Entry 6RE9 (electron microscopy, 3.90 A resolution); this record covers chains 4 and 7 of the 31 polymer chains in the assembly.

# Chain 4
Molecule: Mitochondrial ATP synthase associated protein ASA4
Source organism: Polytomella sp. Pringsheim 198.80
UniProt: D7NIZ2 (D7NIZ2_9CHLO); residue numbers follow UniProt; this construct covers 1-294
Sequence (294 residues; row label = number of the first residue in the row):
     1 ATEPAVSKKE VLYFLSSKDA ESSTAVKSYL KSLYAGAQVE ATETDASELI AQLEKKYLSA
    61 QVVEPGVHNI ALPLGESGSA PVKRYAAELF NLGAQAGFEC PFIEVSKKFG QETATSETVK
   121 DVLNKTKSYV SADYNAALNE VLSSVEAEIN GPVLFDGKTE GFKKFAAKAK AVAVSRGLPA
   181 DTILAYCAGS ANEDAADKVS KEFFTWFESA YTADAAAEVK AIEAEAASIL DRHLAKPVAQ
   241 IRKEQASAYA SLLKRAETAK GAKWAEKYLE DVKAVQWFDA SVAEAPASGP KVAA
Not modelled in the structure: 1-4

# Chain 7
Molecule: Mitochondrial ATP synthase associated protein ASA7
Source organism: Polytomella sp. Pringsheim 198.80
UniProt: D8V7I2 (D8V7I2_9CHLO); numbering as in UniProt (aligned over 1-190)
Sequence (190 residues; row label = number of the first residue in the row):
     1 MSSVRAGVEA GRRDLTTFTF SGLQDAPVAA LSGSIKLNVA AKAGKAEVTV AAGAAKAATQ
    61 VSAAALRKLS GSKISLAEVA RISVLHSSIQ NYLLSLSNER YQLLSQWPDF TTMYGKDFYY
   121 RAHPEDLKKF YDAADEYYKL YETVTEFDSL SALASQVVPN YAARRRSTVH PAIGSTVADG
   181 AFTNFLLSKQ
Not modelled in the structure: 1-14

# Chain 4 / chain 7 interface
Residue-residue contacts - 114 pairs, chain 4 then chain 7:
  Lys56(4) with Thr168(7)
  Val63(4) with Pro171(7), hydrophobic
  Glu64(4) with Ala162(7); Arg166(7), salt bridge
  Val67(4) with Leu85(7); Tyr161(7), hydrophobic
  His68(4) with Ser83(7), hydrogen bond (backbone-side chain); Val84(7), hydrogen bond (backbone-backbone); Leu85(7), hydrogen bond (backbone-backbone); Val158(7); Ala162(7)
  Asn69(4) with Val84(7)
  Ile70(4) with Leu85(7)
  Ala71(4) with Val84(7), hydrophobic; Ser88(7)
  Leu72(4) with Leu85(7), hydrophobic; Ser88(7), hydrogen bond (backbone-side chain); Ile89(7), hydrophobic; Tyr161(7)
  Leu74(4) with Ser88(7); Ile89(7), hydrophobic; Tyr92(7), hydrophobic
  Tyr85(4) with Tyr161(7), hydrogen bond; Arg165(7)
  Leu89(4) with Arg165(7); Pro171(7); Ala172(7), hydrophobic
  Phe90(4) with Ala172(7), hydrophobic
  Gly93(4) with His170(7)
  Phe98(4) with Val169(7); His170(7); Pro171(7)
  Glu99(4) with His170(7), hydrogen bond (backbone-side chain)
  Pro101(4) with His170(7); Ile173(7)
  Phe102(4) with Val177(7), hydrophobic; Gly180(7); Ala181(7), hydrophobic
  Glu104(4) with Val169(7)
  Val105(4) with Val169(7), hydrophobic; Ile173(7), hydrophobic; Ala181(7), hydrophobic
  Phe109(4) with Ala178(7); Phe182(7), hydrophobic; Phe185(7)
  Gly110(4) with Phe185(7)
  Thr113(4) with Phe185(7)
  Ser116(4) with Gln190(7)
  Val122(4) with Phe185(7), hydrophobic
  Leu123(4) with Phe182(7), hydrophobic
  Thr126(4) with Phe182(7)
  Tyr129(4) with Val169(7), hydrophobic; Ala178(7)
  Val130(4) with Asp179(7); Phe182(7), hydrophobic
  Ser131(4) with Asp179(7)
  Tyr134(4) with Asp179(7); Thr183(7), hydrogen bond
  Leu138(4) with Phe182(7), hydrophobic; Leu186(7), hydrophobic
  Phe155(4) with Leu186(7), hydrophobic; Gln190(7)
  Asp156(4) with Gln190(7)
  Gly157(4) with Lys189(7)
  Phe162(4) with Leu186(7); Ser188(7)
  Phe165(4) with Leu186(7), hydrophobic
  Ala166(4) with Leu187(7), hydrophobic
  Lys170(4) with Leu187(7)
  Ala173(4) with Thr183(7)
  Leu178(4) with Gly180(7); Thr183(7)
  Ala180(4) with Thr183(7)
  Ile183(4) with Gly180(7); Asn184(7)
  Leu184(4) with Asn184(7); Leu187(7); Ser188(7)
  Cys187(4) with Asn184(7), hydrogen bond
  Trp206(4) with Thr176(7); Gly180(7)
  Phe207(4) with Val177(7), hydrophobic
  Ala210(4) with Thr176(7), hydrogen bond (backbone-side chain); Val177(7), hydrophobic
  Asp214(4) with Gly174(7), hydrogen bond (side chain-backbone); Thr176(7); Val177(7)
  Glu218(4) with Arg164(7), salt bridge; Arg165(7), salt bridge
  Ile222(4) with Val157(7), hydrophobic
  Glu223(4) with Tyr92(7)
  Glu225(4) with Val157(7)
  Ala226(4) with Leu93(7)
  Ala227(4) with Leu96(7), hydrophobic
  Ile229(4) with Gln156(7)
  Leu230(4) with Leu96(7), hydrophobic; Leu153(7), hydrophobic
  Asp231(4) with Arg100(7), salt bridge
  His233(4) with Ser149(7), hydrogen bond; Leu153(7)
  Leu234(4) with Arg100(7); Thr143(7)
  Lys236(4) with Thr143(7), hydrogen bond (backbone-side chain)
  Val238(4) with Glu142(7); Thr143(7); Glu146(7)
  Ile241(4) with Thr143(7)
  Arg242(4) with Glu146(7), salt bridge
  Gln245(4) with Ser149(7), hydrogen bond (side chain-backbone); Ala152(7)
  Val275(4) with Arg81(7)
  Phe278(4) with Arg81(7)
  Asp279(4) with Arg81(7), salt bridge
  Pro290(4) with Val79(7), hydrophobic
Other interface residues (no listed pair), chain 4 (80 interface residues in all): Gly75, Lys108, Val119, Lys158, Ala169, Arg176, Tyr211, Ala213, Ala235, Pro237, Val292
Other interface residues (no listed pair), chain 7 (56 interface residues in all): Ala80, Ile82, Ser97, Lys139, Leu140, Val144, Asp148, Leu150, Ser175

# Summary
80 residues of chain 4 and 56 residues of chain 7 are in contact, with 13 hydrogen bonds and 6 salt bridges.
Among the polar pairs are Glu64(4)-Arg166(7), Glu218(4)-Arg164(7) and Glu218(4)-Arg165(7).
Chain 4 is Mitochondrial ATP synthase associated protein ASA4 and chain 7 is Mitochondrial ATP synthase
associated protein ASA7, both from Polytomella sp. Pringsheim 198.80; the structure, Cryo-EM structure of
Polytomella F-ATP synthase, Rotary substate 2D, monomer-masked refinement, was determined by electron
microscopy together with 6RD4, 6RD5, 6RD6, 6RD7, 6RD8, 6RD9 and 46 further entries from the same study.
